PDB entry 5AO1 | X-ray diffraction, 2.54 A resolution | chains A and C of the 4 polymer chains in the assembly

Chain A (and C):
Name: Deoxynucleoside triphosphate triphosphohydrolase SAMHD1
Source organism: Homo sapiens
Notes: EC 3.1.5.-; chain C of this document is another copy of the same molecule, construct and numbering; everything in this record applies to it too
UniProtKB: Q9Y3Z3 (SAMH1_HUMAN); residue numbers follow UniProt; this construct covers 115-583
Chain sequence (491 residues; row label = number of the first residue in the row):
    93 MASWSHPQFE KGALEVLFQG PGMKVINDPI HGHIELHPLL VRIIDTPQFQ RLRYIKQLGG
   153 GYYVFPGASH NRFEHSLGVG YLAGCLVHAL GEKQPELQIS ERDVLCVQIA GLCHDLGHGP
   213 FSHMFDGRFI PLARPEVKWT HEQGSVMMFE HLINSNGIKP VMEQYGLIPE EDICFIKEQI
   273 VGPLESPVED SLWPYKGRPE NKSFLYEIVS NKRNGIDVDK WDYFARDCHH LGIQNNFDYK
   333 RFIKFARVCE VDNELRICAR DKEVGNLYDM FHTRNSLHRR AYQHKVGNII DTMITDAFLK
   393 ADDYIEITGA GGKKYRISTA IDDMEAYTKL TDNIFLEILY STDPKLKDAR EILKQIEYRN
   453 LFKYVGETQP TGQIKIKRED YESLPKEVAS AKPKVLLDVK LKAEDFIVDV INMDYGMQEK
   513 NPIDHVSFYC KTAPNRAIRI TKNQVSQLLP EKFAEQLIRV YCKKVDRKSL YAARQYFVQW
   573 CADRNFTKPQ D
Unresolved in the structure: 93-114, 277-281, 531-537 (chain C: 93-114, 277-283, 533-537)
Sequence notes: expression tag (93-114)
Cystine bridges: C341-C350
Bound ions: Fe ion: H167, H206, D207, D311 (together with 2'-3'-dideoxyguanosine-5'-triphosphate)
Residues lining bound ligands:
  - 2'-3'-dideoxyguanosine-5'-triphosphate (DG3), molecule 1: K116, V117, I118, V133, I136, D137, Q142, R145, F165
  - 2'-3'-dideoxyguanosine-5'-triphosphate (DG3), molecule 2: Q149, R164, H167, H206, D207, H210, H215, G219, H233, E234, D311, K312, Y315, H370, Y374, N380, R470, N504, M505
  - 2'-3'-dideoxyguanosine-5'-triphosphate (DG3), molecule 3: Y155, V156, P158, V378, R451, L453
UniProt features mapped onto this chain:
  - active site: H233
  - binding site (GTP): K116, V117, D137, Q142, R145, R451, K455, K523
  - binding site (dATP): N119, Q149, V156, R164, H210, H215, K312, Y315, D319, R333, R352, K354, N358, R366, Q375, H376, K377, K523
  - binding site (dCTP): N119, Q149, V156, R164, H210, H215, K312, Y315, D319, R333, R352, K354, R366, R372, Q375, H376, K377, K523
  - binding site (dGTP): N119, Q149, L150, V156, R164, K312, Y315, D319, R333, R352, K354, N358, R366, Y374, Q375, H376, K377, K523
  - binding site (dTTP): N119, Q149, V156, R164, H210, H215, K312, Y315, D319, R333, R352, K354, Q375, H376, K377, K523
  - binding site (Mn(2+)): H167, H206, D207, D311
  - cross-link (Glycyl lysine isopeptide (Lys-Gly)): K467 (interchain with G-Cter in SUMO2), K469 (interchain with G-Cter in SUMO2), K492 (interchain with G-Cter in SUMO2)
  - natural variant: D120 to H123 (deletion: In AGS5), H123 (H123P: In AGS5), R143 (R143C: In AGS5; R143H: In AGS5), R145 (R145Q: In AGS5), H167 (H167Y: In AGS5), I201 (I201N: In AGS5 and CHBL2), G209 (G209S: In AGS5), M254 (M254V: In AGS5), R290 (R290H: In AGS5), L369 (L369S: In AGS5), M385 (M385V: In AGS5), I448 (I448T: In AGS5)
  - mutagenesis: D137 (D137A: Impairs homotetramerization and nearly abolishes dNTPase activity), Q142 (Q142E/A: Impairs homotetramerization and nearly abolishes dNTPase activity; when associated with K-145), R143 (R143A: Abolished ability to restrict infection by viruses), R145 (R145A: Impairs homotetramerization and nearly abolishes dNTPase activity. Abolished ability to restrict infection by viruses; R145K: Impairs homotetramerization and nearly abolishes dNTPase activity ...), Q149 (Q149A: Abolished dNTPase activity without affecting homotetramerization. Abolished dNTPase activity; when associated with A-319), R164 (R164A: Abolished ability to restrict infection by viruses), H167 (H167A: Abolished ability to restrict infection by viruses), H206 to D207 (Abolishes zinc binding and dNTPase activity. Does not affect ability to promote DNA end resection at stalled replication forks), H206 (H206A: Abolished ability to restrict infection by viruses), D207 (D207A: Abolished ability to restrict infection by viruses; D207N/A: Loss of dNTPase activity), H210 (H210A: Abolished dNTPase activity without affecting homotetramerization), H215 (H215A: Abolished dNTPase activity without affecting homotetramerization), 25 further mutagenesis entries in UniProt
What the authors report for this chain:
  - self-association interface (contacts with another copy of this molecule); pairs are residue here / residue on that copy: R333-D361 (hydrogen bond), D361, H364
  - Fe ion coordination: H167, H206, D207, D311
  - binding site for 2'-3'-dideoxyguanosine-5'-triphosphate: K116, D137, Q142, R145, R164, D207, H233, Y315, R451
  - contacts within the chain: R143-R145 (hydrogen bond), R143-H210 (hydrogen bond)
  - mutagenesis - R372D: abolished growth
  - mutagenesis - R372D: abolished catalytic activity
  - specificity-determining residues: R145

Interface between chain A and chain C:
Pairs across the interface (16):
  Q326(A) - R333(C)
  N328(A) - R333(C)  hydrogen bond
  R333(A) - N328(C)  hydrogen bond
  R333(A) - D361(C)  salt bridge
  D353(A) - L540(C)
  K354(A) - H364(C)
  K354(A) - S368(C)  hydrogen bond
  V356(A) - Y360(C)  hydrophobic
  V356(A) - L540(C)  hydrophobic
  G357(A) - G357(C)
  Y360(A) - V356(C)  hydrophobic
  D361(A) - R333(C)  salt bridge
  H364(A) - K354(C)
  L540(A) - D353(C)
  L540(A) - V356(C)
  L540(A) - F520(C)  hydrophobic
Also at the interface, not in a pair above, chain A (14 interface residues in all): N358, F520, I530
Also at the interface, not in a pair above, chain C (15 interface residues in all): Q326, D330, N358

Summary:
Chain A and chain C form an interface of 14 and 15 residues respectively; the contacts include 3 hydrogen
bonds and 2 salt bridges. Among the polar pairs are R333(A)-D361(C), N328(A)-R333(C) and K354(A)-S368(C). From
the paper: a binding site for 2'-3'-dideoxyguanosine-5'-triphosphate at K116(A), D137(A) and Q142(A) among
others; R372D of chain A abolishes growth.
Both chains are Deoxynucleoside triphosphate triphosphohydrolase SAMHD1 (Homo sapiens). Entry 5AO1 (Crystal
structure of human SAMHD1 (amino acid residues 115-583) bound to ddGTP) was determined by X-ray diffraction
(same publication as 5AO3, 5AO0, 5AO2 and 5AO4).
